PDB entry 5HO6 | X-ray diffraction, 1.97 A resolution | chain A

== Chain A ==
Protein: Hepatocyte growth factor receptor
Organism: Homo sapiens
Notes: EC 2.7.10.1
UniProt: P08581 (MET_HUMAN); numbering as in UniProt (aligned over 1049-1360)
Sequence (312 residues; row label = number of the first residue in the row):
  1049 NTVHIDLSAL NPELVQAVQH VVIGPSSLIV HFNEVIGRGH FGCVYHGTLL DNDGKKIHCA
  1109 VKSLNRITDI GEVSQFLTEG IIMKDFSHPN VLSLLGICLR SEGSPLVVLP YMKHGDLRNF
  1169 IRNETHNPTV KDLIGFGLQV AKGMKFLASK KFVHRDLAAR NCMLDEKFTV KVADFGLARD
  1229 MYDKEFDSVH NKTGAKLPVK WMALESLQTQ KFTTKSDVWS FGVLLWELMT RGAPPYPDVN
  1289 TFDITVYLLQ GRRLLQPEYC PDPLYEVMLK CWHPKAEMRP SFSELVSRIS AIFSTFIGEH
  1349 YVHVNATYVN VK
Disordered / not traced: 1049-1062, 1074-1090, 1098-1104, 1112-1120, 1147-1150, 1228-1244, 1357-1360
Sequence notes: engineered mutation Phe-1194 (Tyr in P08581), Phe-1234 (Tyr in P08581), Asp-1235 (Tyr in P08581)
Ligand contacts: 63K (1-(6-{[6-(4-fluorophenyl)[1,2,4]triazolo[4,3-b]pyridazin-3-yl]sulfanyl}-1,3-benzothiazol-2-yl)-3-[2-(morpholin-4-yl)ethyl]urea): Val-1092, Ala-1108, Leu-1140, Leu-1157, Pro-1158, Tyr-1159, Met-1160, Lys-1161, His-1162, Gly-1163, Asp-1164, Asn-1167, Arg-1208, Asn-1209, Met-1211, Ala-1221, Asp-1222, Ala-1226
Swiss-Prot annotation at these positions:
  - region: Trp-1320 to Val-1359 (Interaction with MUC20)
  - active site: Asp-1204 (Proton acceptor)
  - binding site (ATP): Ile-1084 to Val-1092, Lys-1110
  - modified residue: Tyr-1230 (Phosphotyrosine), Thr-1289 (Phosphothreonine), Tyr-1349 (Phosphotyrosine), Tyr-1356 (Phosphotyrosine)
  - natural variant: Val-1092 (V1092I: In RCCP), His-1094 (H1094L: In RCCP; H1094R: In RCCP; H1094Y: In RCCP), His-1106 (H1106D: In RCCP), Met-1131 (M1131T: In RCCP), Thr-1173 (T1173I: In HCC), Val-1188 (V1188L: In RCCP), Leu-1195 (L1195V: In RCCP), Val-1220 (V1220I: In RCCP), Asp-1228 (D1228H: In RCCP; D1228N: In RCCP), Tyr-1230 (Y1230C: In RCCP; Y1230D: In RCCP; Y1230H: In RCCP), Lys-1244 (K1244R: In HCC), Met-1250 (M1250I: In HCC; M1250T: In RCCP), 1 further natural variant entry in UniProt
  - mutagenesis: Tyr-1313 (Y1313F: No effect on ligand-induced CBL-mediated ubiquitination; when associated with F-1349, F-1356 and F-1365), Tyr-1349 (Y1349F: No effect on ligand-induced CBL-mediated ubiquitination; when associated with F-1313, F-1356 and F-1365), Tyr-1356 (Y1356F: No effect on ligand-induced CBL-mediated ubiquitination; when associated with F-1313, F-1349 and F-1365)

== Summary ==
Ligands of chain A: compound 63K. From UniProt: active-site residue Asp-1204, 10 ATP-binding residues and 3
mutagenesis sites.
Chain A is Hepatocyte growth factor receptor (Homo sapiens); the structure, Crystal structure of cmet in
complex with cmpd, was determined by X-ray diffraction together with 5HLW, 5HNI, 5HOA and 5HOR from the same
study.
